6ZLR - chains EEE and HHH of the 3 polymer chains in the assembly; structure by X-ray diffraction, 3.10 A resolution.

== Chain EEE ==
Molecule: Spike glycoprotein
Source organism: Severe acute respiratory syndrome coronavirus 2
Reference sequence: P0DTC2 (SPIKE_SARS2); residues 319-541 here = UniProt positions 319-541
Sequence (231 residues; each row starts with the number of its first residue):
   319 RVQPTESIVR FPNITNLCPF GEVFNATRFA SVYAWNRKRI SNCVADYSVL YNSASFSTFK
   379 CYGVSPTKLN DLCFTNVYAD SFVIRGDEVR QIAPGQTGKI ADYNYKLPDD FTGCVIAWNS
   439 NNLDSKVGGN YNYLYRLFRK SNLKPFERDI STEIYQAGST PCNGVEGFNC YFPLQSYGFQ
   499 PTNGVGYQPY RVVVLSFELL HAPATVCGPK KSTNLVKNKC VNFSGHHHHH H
Disordered / not traced: 319-332, 529-549
Disulfides: Cys336-Cys361, Cys379-Cys432, Cys391-Cys525, Cys480-Cys488
Covalently attached groups: N-acetylglucosamine (NAG) linked to Asn343
Sequence notes: expression tag (542-549)
Curated features (UniProtKB/Swiss-Prot):
  - region: Arg403 to Asp405 (Integrin-binding motif), Asn448 to Phe456 (Immunodominant HLA epitope recognized by the CD8+)
  - glycosylation: Thr323 (O-linked (GalNAc) threonine), Ser325 (O-linked (HexNAc...) serine), Asn331 (N-linked (GlcNAc...) (complex) asparagine), Asn343 (N-linked (GlcNAc...) (complex) asparagine)

== Chain HHH ==
Molecule: CR3022 fab heavy chain
Source organism: Homo sapiens
Notes: antibody fragment or engineered binder
Sequence (222 residues; row label = number of the first residue in the row):
     1 QMQLVQSGTE VKKPGESLKI SCKGSGYGFI TYWIGWVRQM PGKGLEWMGI IYPGDSETRY
    61 SPSFQGQVTI SADKSINTAY LQWSSLKASD TAIYYCAGGS GISTPMDVWG QGTTVTVSSA
   121 STKGPSVFPL APSSKSTSGG TAALGCLVKD YFPEPVTVSW NSGALTSGVH TFPAVLQSSG
   181 LYSLSSVVTV PSSSLGTQTY ICNVNHKPSN TKVDKKVEPK SC
Disulfides: Cys22-Cys96, Cys146-Cys202

== How chain EEE and chain HHH interact ==
Residue-residue contacts - 24 pairs, chain EEE then chain HHH:
  Tyr369(EEE) with Gly28(HHH)
  Ser371(EEE) with Ile30(HHH)
  Ala372(EEE) with Ile30(HHH), hydrophobic
  Phe374(EEE) with Ile30(HHH)
  Thr376(EEE) with Tyr52(HHH)
  Phe377(EEE) with Ile30(HHH), hydrophobic; Thr31(HHH); Tyr52(HHH), hydrogen bond (backbone-side chain)
  Lys378(EEE) with Trp33(HHH); Tyr52(HHH); Asp55(HHH), salt bridge; Glu57(HHH), salt bridge
  Cys379(EEE) with Gly101(HHH); Ile102(HHH), hydrogen bond (backbone-backbone)
  Tyr380(EEE) with Glu57(HHH); Ile102(HHH), hydrophobic
  Gly381(EEE) with Ile102(HHH), hydrogen bond (backbone-backbone); Ser103(HHH)
  Ser383(EEE) with Ser100(HHH), hydrogen bond; Thr104(HHH), hydrogen bond
  Pro384(EEE) with Thr31(HHH); Ser100(HHH)
  Thr385(EEE) with Ser100(HHH), hydrogen bond
  Lys386(EEE) with Asp107(HHH)
Other interface residues (no listed pair), chain EEE (17 interface residues in all): Asn370, Ser375, Val382
Other interface residues (no listed pair), chain HHH (16 interface residues in all): Tyr27, Gly54, Pro105

== Overview ==
Chain EEE and chain HHH form an interface of 17 and 16 residues respectively; the contacts include 6 hydrogen
bonds and 2 salt bridges. Polar contacts include Lys378(EEE)-Asp55(HHH), Lys378(EEE)-Glu57(HHH) and
Phe377(EEE)-Tyr52(HHH). N-acetylglucosamine is covalently linked to Asn343(EEE).
Chain EEE is Spike glycoprotein (Severe acute respiratory syndrome coronavirus 2) and chain HHH is CR3022 fab
heavy chain (Homo sapiens); the structure, Soaking competent crystal form of the SARS-CoV-2 Receptor Binding
Domain (RBD):CR3022 complex, was determined by X-ray diffraction.
